PDB entry 3M67 | X-ray diffraction, 1.80 A resolution | chain A

Chain A:
Molecule: Carbonic anhydrase 2
From: Homo sapiens
Notes: EC 4.2.1.1
Reference sequence: P00918 (CAH2_HUMAN); the author numbering skips numbers that UniProt does not, so the offset changes along the chain: 1-125 = UniProt 1-125; 127-261 = UniProt 126-260
Amino-acid sequence (260 residues; each row starts with the number of its first residue; note: 1 number in that range is skipped by the numbering (no residue carries it; nothing is unmodelled there)):
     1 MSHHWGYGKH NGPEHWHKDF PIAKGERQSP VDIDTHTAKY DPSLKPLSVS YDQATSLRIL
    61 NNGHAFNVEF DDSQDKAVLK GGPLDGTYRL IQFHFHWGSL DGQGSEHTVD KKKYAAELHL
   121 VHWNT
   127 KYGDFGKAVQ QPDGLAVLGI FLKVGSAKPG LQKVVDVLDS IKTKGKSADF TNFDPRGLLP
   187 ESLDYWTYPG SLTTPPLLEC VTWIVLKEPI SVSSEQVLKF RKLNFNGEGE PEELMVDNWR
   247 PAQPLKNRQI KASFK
Not modelled in the structure: 1-3
Ligand contacts:
  - E36 (2-chloro-5-[(6,7-dihydro-1H-[1,4]dioxino[2,3-f]benzimidazol-2-ylsulfanyl)acetyl]benzenesulfonamide): Asn62, His64, Asn67, Gln92, His94, His96, Glu106, His119, Val121, Phe131, Val135, Leu141, Val143, Ser197, Leu198, Thr199, Thr200, Pro201, Pro202, Leu204, Val207, Trp209
  - Zn2+ (ZN): His94, His96, Glu106, His119, Thr199
Curated features (UniProtKB/Swiss-Prot):
  - active site: His64 (Proton donor/acceptor)
  - binding site (Zn(2+)): His94, His96, His119
  - binding site (substrate): Thr199, Thr200
  - site: Tyr7 (Fine-tunes the proton-transfer properties of H-64), Asn62 (Fine-tunes the proton-transfer properties of H-64), Asn67 (Fine-tunes the proton-transfer properties of H-64), Gln92 (Involved in the binding of some activators, including histamine and L-histidine)
  - modified residue: Ser2 (N-acetylserine), Ser166 (Phosphoserine), Ser173 (Phosphoserine)

Overview:
Chain A binds compound E36 and Zn2+. From UniProt: active-site residue His64, 3 Zn2+-binding residues and
substrate-binding residues Thr199 and Thr200.
Chain A is Carbonic anhydrase 2 (Homo sapiens); the structure, Crystal structure of human carbonic anhydrase
isozyme II with
2-chloro-5-[(6,7-dihydro-1H-[1,4]dioxino[2,3-f]benzimidazol-2-ylsulfanyl)acetyl]benzenesulfonamide, was
determined by X-ray diffraction, deposited together with 3M96 and 3MYQ.
